Entry 8WMT (X-ray diffraction, 1.72 A resolution); this record covers chains A and B.

Chain A (and B):
Molecule: cis-epoxysuccinic hydrolase
Source organism: Bradyrhizobium mercantei
Notes: chain B of this document is another copy of the same molecule, construct and numbering; everything in this record applies to it too
Sequence (254 residues; row label = number of the first residue in the row):
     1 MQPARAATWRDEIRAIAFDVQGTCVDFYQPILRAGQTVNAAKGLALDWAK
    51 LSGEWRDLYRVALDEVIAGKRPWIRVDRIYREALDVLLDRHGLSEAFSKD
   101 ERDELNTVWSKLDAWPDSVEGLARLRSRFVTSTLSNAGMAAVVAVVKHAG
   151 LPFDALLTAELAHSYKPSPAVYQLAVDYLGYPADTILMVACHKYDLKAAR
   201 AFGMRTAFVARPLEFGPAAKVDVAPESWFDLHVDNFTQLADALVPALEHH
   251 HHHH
Unresolved in the structure: 1-7, 247-254 (chain B: 1-7, 248-254)

Interface between chain A and chain B:
Pairs across the interface (29; chain A residue first):
  Arg-126(A) / Lys-147(B)  hydrogen bond (backbone-side chain)
  Phe-129(A) / Lys-147(B)  hydrogen bond (backbone-side chain)
  Val-130(A) / Val-143(B)  hydrophobic
  Val-130(A) / Lys-147(B)
  Met-139(A) / Leu-157(B)  hydrophobic
  Met-139(A) / Tyr-178(B)
  Ala-140(A) / Tyr-178(B)  hydrogen bond (backbone-backbone)
  Ala-140(A) / Leu-179(B)
  Ala-140(A) / Gly-180(B)
  Val-143(A) / Val-130(B)  hydrophobic
  Val-143(A) / Ala-155(B)  hydrophobic
  Val-143(A) / Tyr-178(B)
  Lys-147(A) / Arg-126(B)  hydrogen bond (side chain-backbone)
  Lys-147(A) / Phe-129(B)  hydrogen bond (side chain-backbone)
  Lys-147(A) / Asp-154(B)  salt bridge
  Asp-154(A) / Lys-147(B)  salt bridge
  Asp-154(A) / Leu-156(B)
  Ala-155(A) / Val-143(B)  hydrophobic
  Leu-156(A) / Asp-154(B)
  Leu-157(A) / Met-139(B)  hydrophobic
  Glu-160(A) / Tyr-178(B)
  Leu-161(A) / Tyr-178(B)  hydrophobic
  Tyr-178(A) / Met-139(B)
  Tyr-178(A) / Ala-140(B)  hydrogen bond (backbone-backbone)
  Tyr-178(A) / Val-143(B)
  Tyr-178(A) / Glu-160(B)
  Tyr-178(A) / Leu-161(B)  hydrophobic
  Leu-179(A) / Ala-140(B)
  Gly-180(A) / Ala-140(B)
Other interface residues (no listed pair), chain A (19 interface residues in all): Arg-75, His-163, Asp-177
Other interface residues (no listed pair), chain B (19 interface residues in all): Arg-75, His-163, Asp-177

In short:
Chain A and chain B each contribute 19 residues to their interface; the contacts include 6 hydrogen bonds and
2 salt bridges. Polar pairs include Lys-147(A)/Asp-154(B), Arg-126(A)/Lys-147(B) and Phe-129(A)/Lys-147(B).
Both chains are cis-epoxysuccinic hydrolase (Bradyrhizobium mercantei). Entry 8WMT (Crystal structure of
cis-epoxysuccinic hydrolase from Bradyrhizobium mercantei) was determined by X-ray diffraction together with
8WNH and 8WWS from the same study.
